8RMK - chains C and D of the 22 polymer chains in the assembly; structure by electron microscopy, 3.07 A resolution.

[Chain C (and D)]
Molecule: Calcium homeostasis modulator protein 2
From: Homo sapiens
Notes: chain D of this document is another copy of the same molecule, construct and numbering; everything in this record applies to it too
UniProtKB: Q9HA72 (CAHM2_HUMAN); residue numbers follow UniProt; this construct covers 2-323
Sequence (331 residues; numbered 0 to 330; the number before each row is that of its first residue; numbering starts at 0):
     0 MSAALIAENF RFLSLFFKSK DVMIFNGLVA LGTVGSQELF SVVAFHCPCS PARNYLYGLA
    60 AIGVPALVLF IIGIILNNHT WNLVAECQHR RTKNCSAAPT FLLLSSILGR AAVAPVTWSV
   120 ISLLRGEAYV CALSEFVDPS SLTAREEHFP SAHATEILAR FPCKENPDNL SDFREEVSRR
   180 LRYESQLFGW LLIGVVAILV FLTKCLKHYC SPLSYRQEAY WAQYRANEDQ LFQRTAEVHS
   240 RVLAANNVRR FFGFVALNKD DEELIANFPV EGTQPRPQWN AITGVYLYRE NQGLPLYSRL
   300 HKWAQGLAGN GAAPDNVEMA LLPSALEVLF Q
Not modelled in the structure: 0-38, 309-313, 330
Cystine bridges: Cys-46/Cys-130, Cys-48/Cys-162
Sequence notes: initiating methionine (0); expression tag (1, 324-330)
Residues lining bound ligands: diundecyl phosphatidyl choline (PLC): Ser-104, Ser-105, Gly-108, Ala-111, Val-112, Val-115, Thr-116, Leu-191, Val-195, Leu-198, Val-199, Thr-202, Lys-206
Curated features (UniProtKB/Swiss-Prot):
  - region: Leu-14 to Phe-39 (Central pore), Glu-145 to His-152 (Hemichannel docking), Tyr-214 to Phe-251 (Intersubunit interaction)
  - site: Asn-168 (Not N-glycosylated)
  - mutagenesis: Arg-10 (R10A: Markedly reduces the inhibition by ruthenium red at negative membrane potentials. Does not affect Ca(2+)-dependent inactivation of the channel), Glu-37 (E37R: Reduces the inhibition by ruthenium red), Ala-143 to Glu-146 (Prevents gap junction formation), His-238 (H238A: Decreases intrasubunit interactions), Phe-251 (F251A: Decreases intrasubunit interactions)

[How chain C and chain D interact]
Pairs across the interface (106; chain C residue first):
  Leu-123(C) / Val-41(D)  hydrophobic
  Ala-143(C) / Arg-159(D)
  Glu-174(C) / Glu-164(D)
  Arg-178(C) / Pro-47(D)
  Arg-178(C) / Cys-48(D)  hydrogen bond (side chain-backbone)
  Arg-178(C) / Cys-162(D)
  Arg-178(C) / Glu-164(D)  salt bridge
  Arg-179(C) / Arg-52(D)
  Arg-181(C) / His-45(D)
  Tyr-182(C) / Pro-47(D)  hydrophobic
  Tyr-182(C) / Arg-52(D)
  Tyr-182(C) / Tyr-56(D)  hydrophobic
  Gln-185(C) / His-45(D)  hydrogen bond
  Gln-185(C) / Tyr-56(D)  hydrogen bond
  Leu-186(C) / Ala-59(D)  hydrophobic
  Trp-189(C) / Val-42(D)  hydrophobic
  Trp-189(C) / Ala-60(D)
  Trp-189(C) / Val-63(D)
  Trp-189(C) / Pro-64(D)  hydrophobic
  Ile-192(C) / Val-67(D)  hydrophobic
  Gly-193(C) / Val-63(D)
  Ala-196(C) / Val-67(D)  hydrophobic
  Ala-196(C) / Ile-70(D)
  Phe-200(C) / Ile-70(D)  hydrophobic
  Phe-200(C) / Ile-73(D)  hydrophobic
  Phe-200(C) / Ile-74(D)  hydrophobic
  Lys-203(C) / Ile-74(D)
  Lys-203(C) / Trp-80(D)
  His-207(C) / Trp-80(D)
  His-207(C) / Gln-87(D)
  Tyr-208(C) / Gln-87(D)
  Ser-210(C) / Gln-87(D)  hydrogen bond (backbone-side chain)
  Pro-211(C) / Gln-87(D)
  Pro-211(C) / Met-318(D)  hydrophobic
  Leu-212(C) / Gln-87(D)
  Leu-212(C) / Arg-275(D)
  Ser-213(C) / Asn-279(D)
  Ser-213(C) / Thr-282(D)
  Tyr-214(C) / Asn-77(D)
  Tyr-214(C) / Trp-80(D)
  Tyr-214(C) / Asn-81(D)
  Arg-215(C) / Phe-231(D)
  Arg-215(C) / Trp-278(D)
  Arg-215(C) / Ile-281(D)  hydrogen bond (side chain-backbone)
  Arg-215(C) / Thr-282(D)
  Gln-216(C) / Arg-275(D)
  Gln-216(C) / Trp-278(D)
  Tyr-219(C) / Ala-235(D)
  Tyr-219(C) / His-238(D)  hydrogen bond
  Tyr-219(C) / Ser-239(D)
  Tyr-219(C) / Trp-278(D)  hydrophobic
  Gln-222(C) / Gln-232(D)
  Gln-222(C) / Ala-235(D)
  Gln-222(C) / Glu-236(D)  hydrogen bond (side chain-backbone)
  Gln-222(C) / Ser-239(D)
  Tyr-223(C) / Ser-239(D)
  Tyr-223(C) / Leu-242(D)  hydrophobic
  Tyr-223(C) / Ala-243(D)  hydrophobic
  Tyr-223(C) / Asn-246(D)  hydrogen bond
  Asn-226(C) / Glu-236(D)
  Asn-226(C) / Ser-239(D)  hydrogen bond
  Asn-226(C) / Arg-240(D)
  Glu-227(C) / Ala-243(D)
  Gln-229(C) / Arg-240(D)  hydrogen bond
  Leu-230(C) / Arg-240(D)
  Leu-230(C) / Ala-243(D)  hydrophobic
  Leu-230(C) / Ala-244(D)
  Leu-230(C) / Val-247(D)  hydrophobic
  Phe-231(C) / Phe-250(D)  hydrophobic
  Phe-231(C) / Phe-251(D)  hydrophobic
  Arg-233(C) / Ala-255(D)
  Thr-234(C) / Val-247(D)
  Thr-234(C) / Phe-251(D)
  Thr-234(C) / Val-254(D)
  Thr-234(C) / Ala-255(D)
  Ala-235(C) / Phe-251(D)  hydrophobic
  Val-237(C) / Phe-253(D)  hydrophobic
  Val-237(C) / Ala-255(D)  hydrophobic
  His-238(C) / Phe-251(D)
  His-238(C) / Phe-253(D)
  Phe-267(C) / Phe-253(D)  hydrophobic
  Phe-267(C) / Val-254(D)
  Val-269(C) / Phe-253(D)  hydrophobic
  Gln-273(C) / Phe-251(D)
  Gln-277(C) / Phe-250(D)
  Ile-281(C) / Phe-250(D)  hydrophobic
  Tyr-287(C) / Met-318(D)  hydrophobic
  Arg-288(C) / Met-318(D)
  Arg-288(C) / Leu-320(D)
  Glu-289(C) / Arg-275(D)  salt bridge
  Glu-289(C) / Glu-317(D)
  Glu-289(C) / Met-318(D)  hydrogen bond (backbone-backbone)
  Glu-289(C) / Ala-319(D)
  Glu-289(C) / Leu-320(D)  hydrogen bond (backbone-backbone)
  Gly-292(C) / Pro-274(D)
  Pro-294(C) / Thr-272(D)
  Pro-294(C) / Gln-273(D)
  Leu-295(C) / Leu-320(D)  hydrophobic
  Leu-299(C) / Phe-250(D)  hydrophobic
  His-300(C) / Asn-246(D)
  Lys-301(C) / Leu-320(D)
  Trp-302(C) / Arg-249(D)
  Trp-302(C) / Phe-250(D)  hydrophobic
  Ala-303(C) / Asn-246(D)
  Ala-303(C) / Arg-249(D)
  Leu-306(C) / Leu-320(D)  hydrophobic
Also at the interface, not in a pair above, chain C (63 interface residues in all): Thr-142, Glu-175, Ile-197, Cys-204, Pro-268, Trp-278, Asn-290, Leu-293, Tyr-296
Also at the interface, not in a pair above, chain D (61 interface residues in all): Ser-49, Leu-55, Leu-66, Val-83, Ala-84, Glu-155, Asp-228, Leu-256, Leu-321

[Summary]
63 residues of chain C and 61 residues of chain D are in contact; the contacts include 12 hydrogen bonds and 2
salt bridges. Among the polar pairs are Arg-178(C)/Glu-164(D), Glu-289(C)/Arg-275(D) and Arg-178(C)/Cys-48(D).
Bound to chain C: diundecyl phosphatidyl choline.
Both chains are Calcium homeostasis modulator protein 2 (Homo sapiens). Entry 8RMK (Cryo-EM structure of human
CALHM2 in complex with synthetic nanobody SbC2) was determined by electron microscopy, deposited together with
8RML, 8RMM and 8RMN.
